PDB entry 4K6L | X-ray diffraction, 2.39 A resolution | chains A and G of the 7 polymer chains in the assembly

== Chain A ==
Protein: Putative pertussis-like toxin subunit
Source organism: Salmonella enterica subsp. enterica serovar Typhi
UniProt: Q8Z6A3 (Q8Z6A3_SALTI); residue numbers follow UniProt; this construct covers 24-137
Sequence (114 residues; each row starts with the number of its first residue):
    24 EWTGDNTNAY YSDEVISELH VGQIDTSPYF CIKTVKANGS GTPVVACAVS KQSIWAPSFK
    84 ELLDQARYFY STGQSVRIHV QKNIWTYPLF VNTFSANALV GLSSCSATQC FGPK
Cystine bridges: Cys54-Cys70, Cys128-Cys133
What the authors report for this chain:
  - mutagenesis - S35A: abolished binding to glycans
  - mutagenesis - S35A: abolished binding to cultured cells

== Chain G ==
Protein: Putative pertussis-like toxin subunit
Source organism: Salmonella enterica subsp. enterica serovar Typhi
Notes: EC 2.4.2.-
UniProt: Q8Z6A4 (Q8Z6A4_SALTI); numbering as in UniProt (aligned over 19-242)
Sequence (224 residues; numbered 19 to 242; the number before each row is that of its first residue):
    19 VDFVYRVDST PPDVIFRDGF SLLGYNRNFQ QFISGRSCSG GSSDSRYIAT TSSVNQTYAI
    79 ARAYYSRSTF KGNLYRYQIR ADNNFYSLLP SITYLETQGG HFNAYEKTMM RLQREYVSTL
   139 SILPENIQKA VALVYDSATG LVKDGVSTMN ASYLGLSTTS NPGVIPFLPE PQTYTQQRID
   199 AFGPLISSCF SIGSVCHSHR GQRADVYNMS FYDARPVIEL ILSK
Cystine bridges: Cys56-Cys207
What the authors report for this chain:
  - catalytic residues: Glu133

== Chain A / chain G interface ==
Pairs across the interface (16):
  Lys83(A) - Lys242(G)
  Asp87(A) - Lys242(G)  salt bridge
  Tyr91(A) - Val235(G)  hydrophobic
  Tyr91(A) - Leu238(G)  hydrophobic
  Ser94(A) - Tyr230(G)
  Ser94(A) - Val235(G)
  Ser94(A) - Leu238(G)
  Thr95(A) - Tyr230(G)
  Ser129(A) - Ser84(G)
  Ala130(A) - Tyr83(G)
  Ala130(A) - Ser84(G)  hydrogen bond (backbone-backbone)
  Ala130(A) - Arg85(G)
  Ala130(A) - Ser86(G)
  Thr131(A) - Ser155(G)
  Gln132(A) - Ser155(G)
  Gln132(A) - Ala156(G)  hydrogen bond (side chain-backbone)
Other interface residues (no listed pair), chain A (10 interface residues in all): Arg90
Other interface residues (no listed pair), chain G (12 interface residues in all): Tyr153, Ile239
Interface features reported in the paper:
  - interface residues, chain G: Val235(G), Leu238(G), Ile239(G)

== In short ==
10 residues of chain A and 12 residues of chain G are in contact; the contacts include 2 hydrogen bonds and 1
salt bridge. Polar contacts include Asp87(A)-Lys242(G), Gln132(A)-Ala156(G) and Ala130(A)-Ser84(G). The paper
reports the catalytic residue Glu133(G); S35A of chain A abolishes binding to glycans.
Here chain A is Putative pertussis-like toxin subunit and chain G is Putative pertussis-like toxin subunit,
both from Salmonella enterica subsp. enterica serovar Typhi. Entry 4K6L (Structure of Typhoid Toxin) was
determined by X-ray diffraction.
